PDB entry 7PHB | electron microscopy, 4.90 A resolution (low resolution: residue-level contacts below are approximate; hydrogen-bond / salt-bridge calls are withheld) | chains K and 5 of the 56 polymer chains in the assembly

== Chain K ==
Protein: 30S ribosomal protein S12
From: Mycoplasma pneumoniae M129
Reference sequence: P75546 (RS12_MYCPN); numbering as in UniProt (aligned over 1-139)
Amino-acid sequence (139 residues; each row starts with the number of its first residue):
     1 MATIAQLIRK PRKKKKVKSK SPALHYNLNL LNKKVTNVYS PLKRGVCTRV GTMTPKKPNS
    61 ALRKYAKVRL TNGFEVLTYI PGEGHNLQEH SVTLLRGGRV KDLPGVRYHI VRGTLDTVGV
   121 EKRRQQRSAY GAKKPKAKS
Disordered / not traced: 1, 138-139

== Chain 5 ==
Molecule: 16S ribosomal RNA
From: Mycoplasma pneumoniae M129
Sequence (1520 nucleotides; numbered 1 to 1520; the number before each row is that of its first residue):
     1 UUUUUCUGAG AGUUUGAUCC UGGCUCAGGA UUAACGCUGG CGGCAUGCCU AAUACAUGCA
    61 AGUCGAUCGA AAGUAGUAAU ACUUUAGAGG CGAACGGGUG AGUAACACGU AUCCAAUCUA
   121 CCUUAUAAUG GGGGAUAACU AGUUGAAAGA CUAGCUAAUA CCGCAUAAGA ACUUUGGUUC
   181 GCAUGAAUCA AAGUUGAAAG GACCUGCAAG GGUUCGUUAU UUGAUGAGGG UGCGCCAUAU
   241 CAGCUAGUUG GUGGGGUAAC GGCCUACCAA GGCAAUGACG UGUAGCUAUG CUGAGAAGUA
   301 GAAUAGCCAC AAUGGGACUG AGACACGGCC CAUACUCCUA CGGGAGGCAG CAGUAGGGAA
   361 UUUUUCACAA UGAGCGAAAG CUUGAUGGAG CAAUGCCGCG UGAACGAUGA AGGUCUUUAA
   421 GAUUGUAAAG UUCUUUUAUU UGGGAAGAAU GACUUUAGCA GGUAAUGGCU AGAGUUUGAC
   481 UGUACCAUUU UGAAUAAGUG ACGACUAACU AUGUGCCAGC AGUCGCGGUA AUACAUAGGU
   541 CGCAAGCGUU AUCCGGAUUU AUUGGGCGUA AAGCAAGCGC AGGCGGAUUG AAAAGUCUGG
   601 UGUUAAAGGC AGCUGCUUAA CAGUUGUAUG CAUUGGAAAC UAUUAAUCUA GAGUGUGGUA
   661 GGGAGUUUUG GAAUUUCAUG UGGAGCGGUG AAAUGCGUAG AUAUAUGAAG GAACACCAGU
   721 GGCGAAGGCG AAAACUUAGG CCAUUACUGA CGCUUAGGCU UGAAAGUGUG GGGAGCAAAU
   781 AGGAUUAGAU ACCCUAGUAG UCCACACCGU AAACGAUAGA UACUAGCUGU CGGGGCGAUC
   841 CCCUCGGUAG UGAAGUUAAC ACAUUAAGUA UCUCGCCUGG GUAGUACAUU CGCAAGAAUG
   901 AAACUCAAAC GGAAUUGACG GGGACCCGCA CAAGUGGUGG AGCAUGUUGC UUAAUUCGAC
   961 GGUACACGAA AAACCUUACC UAGACUUGAC AUCCUUGGCA AAGUUAUGGA AACAUAAUGG
  1021 AGGUUAACCG AGUGACAGGU GGUGCAUGGU UGUCGUCAGC UCGUGUCGUG AGAUGUUGGG
  1081 UUAAGUCCCG CAACGAGCGC AACCCUUAUC GUUAGUUACA UUGUCUAGCG AGACUGCUAA
  1141 UGCAAAUUGG AGGAAGGAAG GGAUGACGUC AAAUCAUCAU GCCCCUUAUG UCUAGGGCUG
  1201 CAAACGUGCU ACAAUGGCCA AUACAAACAG UCGCCAGCUU GUAAAAGUGA GCAAAUCUGU
  1261 AAAGUUGGUC UCAGUUCGGA UUGAGGGCUG CAAUUCGUCC UCAUGAAGUC GGAAUCACUA
  1321 GUAAUCGCGA AUCAGCUAUG UCGCGGUGAA UACGUUCUCG GGUCUUGUAC ACACCGCCCG
  1381 UCAAACUAUG AAAGCUGGUA AUAUUUAAAA ACGUGUUGCU AACCAUUAGG AAGCGCAUGU
  1441 CAAGGAUAGC ACCGGUGAUU GGAGUUAAGU CGUAACAAGG UACCCCUACG AGAACGUGGG
  1501 GGUGGAUCAC CUCCUUUCUA
Disordered / not traced: 1-4, 181-184, 1020-1027, 1510-1520

== Chain K / chain 5 interface ==
Pairs across the interface - 103 pairs, chain K then chain 5:
  Ala2(K) - G566(5)
  Ala2(K) - C876(5)
  Thr3(K) - U873(5)
  Thr3(K) - C874(5)
  Ala5(K) - U873(5)
  Ala5(K) - C874(5)
  Gln6(K) - C874(5)
  Gln6(K) - G875(5)
  Gln6(K) - C876(5)
  Leu7(K) - U562(5)
  Arg9(K) - C874(5)
  Lys10(K) - G875(5)
  Arg12(K) - U560(5)
  Arg12(K) - A561(5)
  Arg12(K) - G565(5)
  Arg12(K) - U878(5)
  Lys13(K) - U560(5)
  Lys14(K) - U560(5)
  Lys15(K) - C24(5)
  Lys15(K) - G879(5)
  Lys18(K) - A903(5)
  Lys18(K) - C904(5)
  Ser19(K) - U552(5)
  Lys20(K) - U25(5)
  Lys20(K) - U552(5)
  Pro22(K) - C904(5)
  His25(K) - A551(5)
  Asn27(K) - U50(5)
  Asn29(K) - A51(5)
  Asn29(K) - G357(5)
  Leu31(K) - A51(5)
  Val38(K) - U50(5)
  Ser40(K) - A359(5)
  Pro41(K) - A359(5)
  Pro41(K) - U550(5)
  Pro41(K) - A551(5)
  Leu42(K) - A359(5)
  Leu42(K) - U550(5)
  Lys43(K) - A359(5)
  Arg44(K) - A359(5)
  Pro55(K) - U1466(5)
  Lys56(K) - C906(5)
  Lys56(K) - U1466(5)
  Lys56(K) - A1467(5)
  Lys57(K) - A1467(5)
  Asn59(K) - G525(5)
  Asn59(K) - C526(5)
  Asn59(K) - G527(5)
  Ser60(K) - C516(5)
  Ser60(K) - A1467(5)
  Ala61(K) - A518(5)
  Leu62(K) - A518(5)
  Arg63(K) - G519(5)
  Arg63(K) - C520(5)
  Lys64(K) - G519(5)
  Lys67(K) - U1387(5)
  Thr71(K) - G358(5)
  Glu75(K) - A1388(5)
  Leu77(K) - U1387(5)
  Tyr79(K) - C520(5)
  Pro81(K) - C520(5)
  Gly82(K) - C520(5)
  Glu83(K) - A518(5)
  Glu83(K) - G519(5)
  Arg96(K) - U549(5)
  Gly97(K) - U550(5)
  Gly98(K) - U550(5)
  Gly98(K) - A551(5)
  Arg99(K) - U523(5)
  Val100(K) - A521(5)
  Lys101(K) - A521(5)
  Lys101(K) - U523(5)
  Lys101(K) - C524(5)
  Lys101(K) - A907(5)
  Asp102(K) - C520(5)
  Asp102(K) - A521(5)
  Asp102(K) - G525(5)
  Pro104(K) - U1465(5)
  Gly105(K) - U905(5)
  Arg107(K) - U905(5)
  Lys122(K) - A535(5)
  Lys122(K) - U536(5)
  Arg123(K) - U536(5)
  Arg124(K) - U536(5)
  Gln125(K) - C502(5)
  Gln125(K) - U536(5)
  Gln126(K) - G500(5)
  Gln126(K) - A501(5)
  Gln126(K) - A521(5)
  Arg127(K) - U499(5)
  Arg127(K) - G500(5)
  Ser128(K) - G36(5)
  Ser128(K) - U499(5)
  Ser128(K) - G500(5)
  Ser128(K) - G548(5)
  Ala132(K) - C37(5)
  Lys133(K) - C37(5)
  Lys133(K) - U38(5)
  Lys134(K) - U38(5)
  Lys134(K) - G498(5)
  Lys134(K) - U499(5)
  Lys136(K) - U38(5)
  Lys136(K) - G498(5)
Interface residues without a listed pair, chain K (75 interface residues in all): Ile4, Ser21, Asn32, Tyr39, Arg49, Thr54, Gly84, Leu94, Leu103, Val106, Gly113, Gly131
Interface residues without a listed pair, chain 5 (64 interface residues in all): G23, G39, C49, C517, G522, A537, U559, C567, A756, C1386, G1398

== In short ==
75 residues of chain K and 64 residues of chain 5 are in contact.
Chain K is 30S ribosomal protein S12 and chain 5 is 16S ribosomal RNA, both from Mycoplasma pneumoniae M129;
the structure, 70S ribosome with A- and P-site tRNAs in chloramphenicol-treated Mycoplasma pneumoniae cells,
was determined by electron microscopy, deposited together with 7OOC, 7OOD, 7P6Z, 7PAH, 7PAI, 7PAJ and 23
further entries.
